4EMZ - chains D and M of the 3 polymer chains in the assembly; structure by X-ray diffraction, 2.90 A resolution.

# Chain D
Molecule: MHC-I
From: Homo sapiens
Notes: fragment: cytoplasmic domain
Sequence (28 residues; each row starts with the number of its first residue):
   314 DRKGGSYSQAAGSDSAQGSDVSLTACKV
Unresolved in the structure: 333-341
Reported in the primary citation:
  - mutagenesis - D327A: abolished localization to MHC-I (citing earlier work)

# Chain M
Molecule: AP-1 complex subunit mu-1
From: Mus musculus
Notes: fragment: sorting motif recognition domain
UniProtKB: P35585 (AP1M1_MOUSE); residues 158-423 here = UniProt positions 158-423
Sequence (266 residues; row label = number of the first residue in the row):
   158 SWRSEGIKYRKNEVFLDVIEAVNLLVSANGNVLRSEIVGSIKMRVFLSGM
   208 PELRLGLNDKVLFDNTGRGKSKSVELEDVKFHQCVRLSRFENDRTISFIP
   258 PDGEFELMSYRLNTHVKPLIWIESVIEKHSHSRIEYMVKAKSQFKRRSTA
   308 NNVEIHIPVPNDADSPKFKTTVGSVKWVPENSEIVWSVKSFPGGKEYLMR
   358 AHFGLPSVEAEDKEGKPPISVKFEIPYFTTSGIQVRYLKIIEKSGYQALP
   408 WVRYITQNGDYQLRTQ
Unresolved in the structure: 158, 363-372
Modified positions: Mse200, Mse207, Mse265, Mse294, Mse356 (selenomethionine; parent Met)
UniProt features mapped onto this chain:
  - modified residue: Thr223 (Phosphothreonine)
Reported in the primary citation:
  - mutagenesis - R225A/R393A: abolished binding to MHC I-CD-Nef fusion protein
  - mutagenesis - K274E/K298E/K302E/R303D: abolished binding to MHC I CD-Nef fusion protein

# Interface between chain D and chain M
Residue-residue contacts - 37 pairs, chain D then chain M:
  Asp314(D) - Tyr384(M)
  Arg315(D) - Arg201(M)
  Lys316(D) - Arg410(M)
  Gly317(D) - Glu381(M)
  Gly317(D) - Pro383(M)
  Gly317(D) - Arg410(M)
  Gly317(D) - Ile412(M)
  Gly318(D) - Tyr384(M)
  Gly318(D) - Arg410(M)  hydrogen bond (backbone-side chain)
  Ser319(D) - Tyr384(M)  hydrogen bond (backbone-side chain)
  Tyr320(D) - Phe172(M)  hydrophobic
  Tyr320(D) - Leu173(M)
  Tyr320(D) - Asp174(M)  hydrogen bond
  Tyr320(D) - Arg201(M)  hydrogen bond
  Tyr320(D) - Trp408(M)  hydrophobic
  Tyr320(D) - Val409(M)
  Tyr320(D) - Arg410(M)  hydrogen bond
  Ser321(D) - Trp408(M)
  Ser321(D) - Val409(M)  hydrogen bond (backbone-backbone)
  Gln322(D) - Leu406(M)
  Gln322(D) - Pro407(M)
  Gln322(D) - Trp408(M)
  Ala323(D) - Pro407(M)  hydrogen bond (backbone-backbone)
  Ala323(D) - Val409(M)  hydrophobic
  Ala324(D) - Arg393(M)
  Ala324(D) - Tyr394(M)
  Ala324(D) - Leu395(M)  hydrogen bond (backbone-backbone)
  Gly325(D) - Leu395(M)
  Gly325(D) - Lys396(M)
  Ser326(D) - Tyr394(M)
  Ser326(D) - Lys396(M)
  Asp327(D) - Arg225(M)  salt bridge
  Asp327(D) - Arg393(M)  salt bridge
  Asp327(D) - Tyr394(M)
  Ala329(D) - Arg393(M)
  Gln330(D) - Arg225(M)
  Ser332(D) - Lys396(M)  hydrogen bond (backbone-side chain)
Interface residues without a listed pair, chain M (20 interface residues in all): Thr223, Tyr411
Interface features reported in the paper:
  - interface residues, chain D: Tyr320(D), Asp327(D)
  - interface residues, chain M: Arg225(M), Arg393(M)

# Summary
17 residues of chain D face 20 of chain M across their interface, with 9 hydrogen bonds and 2 salt bridges.
Polar pairs include Asp327(D)-Arg225(M), Asp327(D)-Arg393(M) and Gly318(D)-Arg410(M). From the paper: D327A of
chain D abolishes localization to MHC-I; interface residues Tyr320(D), Asp327(D) and Arg225(M) among others; 3
substitutions were tested in all.
Here chain D is MHC-I (Homo sapiens) and chain M is AP-1 complex subunit mu-1 (Mus musculus). Entry 4EMZ
(HIV-1 Nef in complex with MHC-I cytoplasmic domain and Mu1 adaptin subunit of AP1 adaptor (second ...) was
determined by X-ray diffraction, deposited together with 4EN2.
